9IXM - chains B and C of the 6 polymer chains in the assembly; structure by electron microscopy, 3.26 A resolution.

[Chain B]
Name: DdmE
Chain sequence (715 residues; row label = number of the first residue in the row):
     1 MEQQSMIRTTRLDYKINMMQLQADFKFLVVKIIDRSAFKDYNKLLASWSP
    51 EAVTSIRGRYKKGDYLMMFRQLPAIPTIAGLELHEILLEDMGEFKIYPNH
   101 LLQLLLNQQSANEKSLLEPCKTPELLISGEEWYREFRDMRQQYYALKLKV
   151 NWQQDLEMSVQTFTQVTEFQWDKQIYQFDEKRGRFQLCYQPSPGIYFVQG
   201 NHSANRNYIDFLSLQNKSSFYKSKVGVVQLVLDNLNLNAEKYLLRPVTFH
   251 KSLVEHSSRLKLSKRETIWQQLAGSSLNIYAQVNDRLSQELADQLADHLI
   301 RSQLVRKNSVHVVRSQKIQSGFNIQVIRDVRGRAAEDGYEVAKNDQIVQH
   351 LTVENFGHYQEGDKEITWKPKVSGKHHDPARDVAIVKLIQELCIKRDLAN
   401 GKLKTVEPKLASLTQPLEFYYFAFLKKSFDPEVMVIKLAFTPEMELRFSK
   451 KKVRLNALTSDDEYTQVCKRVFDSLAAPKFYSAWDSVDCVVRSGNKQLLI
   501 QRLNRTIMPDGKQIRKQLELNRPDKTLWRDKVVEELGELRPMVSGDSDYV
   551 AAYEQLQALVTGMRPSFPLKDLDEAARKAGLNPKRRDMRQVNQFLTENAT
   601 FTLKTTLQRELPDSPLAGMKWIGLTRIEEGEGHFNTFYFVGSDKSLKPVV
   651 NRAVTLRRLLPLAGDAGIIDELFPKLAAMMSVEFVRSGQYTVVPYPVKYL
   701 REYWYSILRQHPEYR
Unresolved in the structure: 1-2

[Chain C]
Name: DdmD
UniProt: A0A5R8LS59 (A0A5R8LS59_LACZE); residues 1-1192 here = UniProt positions 1-1192
Chain sequence (1192 residues; each row starts with the number of its first residue):
     1 MQVSDFSGMIKKLQSQSPEHALMLLNAPTGTGKSYTIIRALCRYAIKHEN
    51 FRAFFVTDQKKNLKEQDFEVAWREESGAVHKAFSERVAVVRSLEDTVNKL
   101 INDWDRQQIPDLYRSSPIFKKSLENLGNAFKSFGMMKENEFDLKNAWTML
   151 SRAEYQVRRAMITILADKAHVKLKNISEAGASAFKLDSISKGKIREFVSK
   201 QPKADSKWLNETYPTFDLEKKQIIILTTAKFIKSYTPFFEKRSKAFRYSP
   251 ILKDALVVLDEFDSTKKQILESAIDEALKIQADLNSLFVDLSKGLNKVNE
   301 GQLPAKLGKSFTFRDAFKEILNDAEQLTAEFKLDFLYKMEEQGRDSGFVM
   351 RVPQTNWVSVGKPWNAYFDEELRQVVLGRQPRNDLNFQRMLPRISVFLKG
   401 ATKFILNRAREYQVSENQKLSSLDDAMTIEDACFSIYAALGLSKSQAKIL
   451 FSLGHDFSSPTKVKTTYHAHSGRRFQQRGLSLFQFTNDPQHDLQTKINAC
   501 FFNETPERYLLNLLSKANVLGLSATATLPTVLDNYDLGYLREMLGPRLLD
   551 GVHYLSDTTIKEFDFESRYAKQKIEVKVETGIVDRFFSEILPKNNQKIDN
   601 KKIWELDAELAKLVNCIPASEQSRIDKKYFARRYLNLFNSFVIFLTDPSM
   651 TSFLGLQSLLPGADGRMDENYIKETFTTLKDLVGGQDGVNTELRIVSSRN
   701 QEGIQEQLSEALNLVSQGGKRVYILSAYQTIGIGQNLQHEMNEFEREQAA
   751 NIAPKGVSKSDRRQHTIDLAGMYLGEVTHILSSNLPFRMDAAGLRSIIEQ
   801 EYLFDANEINIKYLNKYLKGLQHQRLERHPEYARSLYVSYSRTIIQALGR
   851 MNRSFNKMPLIRLVMPVNVLQMVTDSGIDVEKTSQEYRCLLTAAKDWERD
   901 FEKPSAEIAKQNATFNTFRDYRFVLAYLQTSKSWAQIYHDTRWFYVRHPT
   951 VSDKDLKSSQVFQQRDDEFGLQYLLNEHLDVSYEVKPINHDNGQFDFSGT
  1001 GMEVSAEAAGLVAMCRYPGLKEAFESLDIPTKWEPNERILNPAQFYNYRG
  1051 LLGEVSGQFIFQNEWSLKLADFGKPENYELFDFHWEGKVVIDFKNWRDAP
  1101 DVDTKAERQKVEAKLAKLQANTQREWRVIIINILASNQTRPVMTVDGKIL
  1151 EISGLIDHQGKFLLTPEQKLNVWRFLNGTAVNDSNDTIRLQN
Unresolved in the structure: 1-2, 30, 175-183, 341-346, 353-361, 458-471, 525-530, 552-789, 807-1192
Differences from the reference sequence: conflict Ser7 (Leu in A0A5R8LS59), Ile46 (Val in A0A5R8LS59), Ser115 (Asn in A0A5R8LS59), Glu154 (Asp in A0A5R8LS59), Lys174 (Arg in A0A5R8LS59), Ala179 (Glu in A0A5R8LS59), Asp187 (Asn in A0A5R8LS59), Phe313 (Ser in A0A5R8LS59), His468 (Tyr in A0A5R8LS59), Glu575 (Gln in A0A5R8LS59), Asp681 (Glu in A0A5R8LS59), Ile704 (Val in A0A5R8LS59), Arg762 (Pro in A0A5R8LS59), Pro859 (Thr in A0A5R8LS59), Val1090 (Ala in A0A5R8LS59), Asp1101 (Asn in A0A5R8LS59), Ala1106 (Val in A0A5R8LS59), Arg1140 (Gln in A0A5R8LS59), Thr1165 (Met in A0A5R8LS59)

[How chain B and chain C interact]
Contacting residue pairs - 16 pairs, chain B then chain C:
  Arg137(B) with Thr163(C); Lys174(C), hydrogen bond (side chain-backbone)
  Asp138(B) with Ser116(C); Pro117(C); Ile118(C), hydrogen bond (backbone-backbone); Thr163(C); Asp167(C)
  Met139(B) with Pro117(C); Lys121(C)
  Arg140(B) with Ser115(C), hydrogen bond (side chain-backbone); Ser116(C); Pro117(C)
  Gln165(B) with Pro117(C)
  Thr167(B) with Arg114(C); Ser115(C); Lys120(C)
Interface residues without a listed pair, chain C (11 interface residues in all): Ile164

[Summary]
6 residues of chain B face 11 of chain C across their interface, with 3 hydrogen bonds. Among the polar pairs
are Arg137(B)-Lys174(C), Arg140(B)-Ser115(C) and Asp138(B)-Ile118(C).
Chain B is DdmE and chain C is DdmD; the structure, Cryo-EM structure of Lactobacillus casei DdmDE bound with
DNA, was determined by electron microscopy, deposited together with 9IW3 and 9IX4.
